Entry 6ORV (electron microscopy, 3.00 A resolution); this record covers chains AP and RP of the 5 polymer chains in the assembly.

== Chain AP ==
Protein: Guanine nucleotide-binding protein G(s) subunit alpha isoforms short
Organism: Homo sapiens
UniProtKB: P63092 (GNAS2_HUMAN); residue numbers follow UniProt; this construct covers 1-394
Sequence (394 residues; row label = number of the first residue in the row):
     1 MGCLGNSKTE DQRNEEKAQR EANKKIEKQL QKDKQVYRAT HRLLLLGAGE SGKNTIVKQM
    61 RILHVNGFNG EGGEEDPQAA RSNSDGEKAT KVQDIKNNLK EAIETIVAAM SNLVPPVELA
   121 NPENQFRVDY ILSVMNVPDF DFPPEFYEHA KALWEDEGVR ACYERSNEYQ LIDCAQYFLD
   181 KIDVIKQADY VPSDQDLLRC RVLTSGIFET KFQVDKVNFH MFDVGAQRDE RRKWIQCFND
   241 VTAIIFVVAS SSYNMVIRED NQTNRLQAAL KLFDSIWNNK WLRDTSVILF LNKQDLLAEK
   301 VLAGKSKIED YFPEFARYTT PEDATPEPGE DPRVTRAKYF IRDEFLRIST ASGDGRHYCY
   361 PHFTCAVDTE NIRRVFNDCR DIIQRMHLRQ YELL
Unresolved in the structure: 1-10, 48-204, 250-263, 296-307, 365-370
Construct notes: conflict Asn54 (Ser in P63092), Ala226 (Gly in P63092), Ala268 (Glu in P63092), Lys271 (Asn in P63092), Asp274 (Lys in P63092), Lys280 (Arg in P63092), Asp284 (Thr in P63092), Thr285 (Ile in P63092)

== Chain RP ==
Protein: Glucagon-like peptide 1 receptor
Organism: Homo sapiens
UniProtKB: P43220 (GLP1R_HUMAN); residue numbers follow UniProt; this construct covers 24-463
Sequence (491 residues; each row starts with the number of its first residue; numbers below 1 keep their minus sign (Met-8 is residue -8)):
    -8 MKTIIALSYI FCLVFADYKD DDDLEVLFQG PARPQGATVS LWETVQKWRE YRRQCQRSLT
    52 EDPPPATDLF CNRTFDEYAC WPDGEPGSFV NVSCPWYLPW ASSVPQGHVY RFCTAEGLWL
   112 QKDNSSLPWR DLSECEESKR GERSSPEEQL LFLYIIYTVG YALSFSALVI ASAILLGFRH
   172 LHCTRNYIHL NLFASFILRA LSVFIKDAAL KWMYSTAAQQ HQWDGLLSYQ DSLSCRLVFL
   232 LMQYCVAANY YWLLVEGVYL YTLLAFSVFS EQWIFRLYVS IGWGVPLLFV VPWGIVKYLY
   292 EDEGCWTRNS NMNYWLIIRL PILFAIGVNF LIFVRVICIV VSKLKANLMC KTDIKCRLAK
   352 STLTLIPLLG THEVIFAFVM DEHARGTLRF IKLFTELSFT SFQGLMVAIL YCFVNNEVQL
   412 EFRKSWERWR LEHLHIQRDS SMKPLKCPTS SLSSGATAGS SMYTATCQAS CSPAGLEVLF
   472 QGPHHHHHHH H
Unresolved in the structure: -8 to 136, 338-343, 424-482
Construct notes: initiating methionine (-8); expression tag (-7 to 23, 464-482); conflict Phe260 (Leu in P43220)
Disulfides: Cys226-Cys296
Small-molecule neighbours: N2V (N-{(3S,8S)-3-{4-[(3,4-dichlorophenyl)methoxy]phenyl}-7-[(1S)-1-phenylpropyl]-2,3,6,7,8,9-hexahydro[1,4]dioxino[2,3-g]isoquinoline-8-carbonyl}-4-(2,3-dimethylpyridin-4-yl)-L-phenylalanine): Tyr145, Tyr148, Thr149, Val194, Ile196, Lys197, Asp198, Ala200, Leu201, Trp203, Met204, Leu217, Tyr220, Cys226, Val229, Phe230, Cys296, Trp297
What the authors report for this chain:
  - binding site for N2V: Tyr145, Ile196, Lys197, Ala200, Leu201, Trp203, Met204, Leu217, Tyr220, Val229, Phe230, Trp297
  - binding site for N2V: Tyr148 (from molecular simulation)
  - allosteric site: Tyr145, Tyr148, Lys197 (from molecular simulation)
  - conformationally variable residues (helix shift): Pro137, Asp372, Phe381
  - mutagenesis - Y145A, Y148A, K197A, L201A, W203A, M204A, L217A, Y220A, F230A, M233A, W297A, T298A: decreased signaling in response to N2V

== Interface between chain AP and chain RP ==
Pairs across the interface (33):
  Gln31(AP) - Gln263(RP)
  Gln35(AP) - Ser261(RP)
  Gln35(AP) - Glu262(RP)  hydrogen bond (side chain-backbone)
  Gln35(AP) - Gln263(RP)
  Arg38(AP) - Glu262(RP)
  Val217(AP) - Val259(RP)  hydrophobic
  Asp381(AP) - Lys334(RP)  salt bridge
  Gln384(AP) - Leu255(RP)  hydrogen bond (side chain-backbone)
  Gln384(AP) - Lys334(RP)  hydrogen bond
  Arg385(AP) - Lys334(RP)  hydrogen bond (side chain-backbone)
  Arg385(AP) - Ala337(RP)
  His387(AP) - Leu254(RP)  hydrogen bond (side chain-backbone)
  His387(AP) - Leu255(RP)
  Leu388(AP) - Leu255(RP)  hydrophobic
  Leu388(AP) - Val331(RP)  hydrophobic
  Leu388(AP) - Lys334(RP)
  Gln390(AP) - Arg176(RP)  hydrogen bond (backbone-side chain)
  Tyr391(AP) - Arg176(RP)
  Tyr391(AP) - His180(RP)
  Tyr391(AP) - Glu247(RP)  hydrogen bond
  Tyr391(AP) - Tyr250(RP)
  Tyr391(AP) - Leu251(RP)  hydrophobic
  Tyr391(AP) - Leu254(RP)  hydrophobic
  Tyr391(AP) - Leu359(RP)  hydrophobic
  Tyr391(AP) - Tyr402(RP)  hydrophobic
  Glu392(AP) - Lys351(RP)  hydrogen bond (backbone-side chain)
  Glu392(AP) - Asn407(RP)  hydrogen bond
  Leu393(AP) - Arg348(RP)  hydrogen bond (backbone-side chain)
  Leu393(AP) - Ser352(RP)
  Leu393(AP) - Thr355(RP)
  Leu393(AP) - Leu356(RP)  hydrophobic
  Leu394(AP) - Lys334(RP)
  Leu394(AP) - Arg348(RP)
Interface residues without a listed pair, chain AP (15 interface residues in all): Lys34
Interface residues without a listed pair, chain RP (26 interface residues in all): Val327, Ile330, Leu335, Asn406

== Overview ==
Chain AP and chain RP form an interface of 15 and 26 residues respectively; the contacts include 10 hydrogen
bonds and 1 salt bridge. Among the polar pairs are Asp381(AP)-Lys334(RP), Gln35(AP)-Glu262(RP) and
Gln384(AP)-Leu255(RP). From the paper: a binding site for N2V at Tyr145(RP), Ile196(RP) and Lys197(RP) among
others; Y145A, Y148A and K197A of chain RP, among others, reduce signaling in response to N2V; 12
substitutions were tested in all.
Chain AP is Guanine nucleotide-binding protein G(s) subunit alpha isoforms short and chain RP is Glucagon-like
peptide 1 receptor, both from Homo sapiens; the structure, Non-peptide agonist (TT-OAD2) bound to the
Glucagon-Like peptide-1 (GLP-1) Receptor, was determined by electron microscopy.
